8Q9T - chains A and C of the 5 polymer chains in the assembly; structure by electron microscopy, 2.84 A resolution.

== Chain A ==
Protein: Antiviral helicase SKI2
Source organism: Saccharomyces cerevisiae
UniProt: P35207 (SKI2_YEAST); numbering as in UniProt (aligned over 1-1287)
Amino-acid sequence (1287 residues; row label = number of the first residue in the row):
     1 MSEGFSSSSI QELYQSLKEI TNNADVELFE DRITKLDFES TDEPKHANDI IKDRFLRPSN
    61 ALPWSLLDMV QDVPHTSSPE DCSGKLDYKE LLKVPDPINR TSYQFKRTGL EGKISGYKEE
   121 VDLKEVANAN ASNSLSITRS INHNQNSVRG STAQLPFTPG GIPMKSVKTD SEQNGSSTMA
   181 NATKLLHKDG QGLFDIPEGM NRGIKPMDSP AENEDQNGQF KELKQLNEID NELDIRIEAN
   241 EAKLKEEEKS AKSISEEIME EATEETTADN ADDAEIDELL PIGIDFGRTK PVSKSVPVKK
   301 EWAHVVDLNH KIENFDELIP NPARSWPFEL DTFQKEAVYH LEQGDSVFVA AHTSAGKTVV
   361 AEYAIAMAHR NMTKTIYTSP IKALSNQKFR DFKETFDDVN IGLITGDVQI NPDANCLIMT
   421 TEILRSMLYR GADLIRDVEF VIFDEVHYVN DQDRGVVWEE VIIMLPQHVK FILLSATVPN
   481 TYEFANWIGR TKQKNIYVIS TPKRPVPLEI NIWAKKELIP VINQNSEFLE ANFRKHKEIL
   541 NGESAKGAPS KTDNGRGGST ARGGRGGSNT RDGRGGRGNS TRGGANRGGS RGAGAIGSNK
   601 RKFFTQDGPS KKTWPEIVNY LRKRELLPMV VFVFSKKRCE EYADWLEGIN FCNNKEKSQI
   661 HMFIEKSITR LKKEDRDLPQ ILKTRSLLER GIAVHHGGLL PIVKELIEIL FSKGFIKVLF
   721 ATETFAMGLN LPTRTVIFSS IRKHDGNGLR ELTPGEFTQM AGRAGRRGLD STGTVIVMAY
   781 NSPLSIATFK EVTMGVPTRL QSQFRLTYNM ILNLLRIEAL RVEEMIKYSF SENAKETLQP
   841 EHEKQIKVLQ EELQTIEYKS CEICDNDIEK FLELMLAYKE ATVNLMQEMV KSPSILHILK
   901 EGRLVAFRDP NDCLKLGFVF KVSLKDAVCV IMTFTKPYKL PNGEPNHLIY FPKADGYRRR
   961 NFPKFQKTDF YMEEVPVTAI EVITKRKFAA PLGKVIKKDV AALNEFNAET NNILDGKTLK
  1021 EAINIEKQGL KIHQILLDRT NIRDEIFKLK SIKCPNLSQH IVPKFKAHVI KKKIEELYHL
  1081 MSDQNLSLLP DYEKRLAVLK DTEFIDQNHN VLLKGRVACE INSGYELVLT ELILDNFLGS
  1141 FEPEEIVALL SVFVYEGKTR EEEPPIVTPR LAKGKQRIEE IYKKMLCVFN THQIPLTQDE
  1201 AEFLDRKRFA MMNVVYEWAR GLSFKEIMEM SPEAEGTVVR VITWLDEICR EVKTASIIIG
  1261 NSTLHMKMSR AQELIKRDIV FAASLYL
Disordered / not traced: 1-11, 20-29, 38-46, 74-86, 125, 164-176, 208-222, 231-269, 282-300, 307-314, 514, 540-609, 746, 781, 1023

== Chain C ==
Protein: Antiviral protein SKI8
Source organism: Saccharomyces cerevisiae
UniProt: Q02793 (SKI8_YEAST); numbering as in UniProt (aligned over 1-397)
Amino-acid sequence (397 residues; numbered 1 to 397; the number before each row is that of its first residue):
     1 MSKVFIATAN AGKAHDADIF SVSACNSFTV SCSGDGYLKV WDNKLLDNEN PKDKSYSHFV
    61 HKSGLHHVDV LQAIERDAFE LCLVATTSFS GDLLFYRITR EDETKKVIFE KLDLLDSDMK
   121 KHSFWALKWG ASNDRLLSHR LVATDVKGTT YIWKFHPFAD ESNSLTLNWS PTLELQGTVE
   181 SPMTPSQFAT SVDISERGLI ATGFNNGTVQ ISELSTLRPL YNFESQHSMI NNSNSIRSVK
   241 FSPQGSLLAI AHDSNSFGCI TLYETEFGER IGSLSVPTHS SQASLGEFAH SSWVMSLSFN
   301 DSGETLCSAG WDGKLRFWDV KTKERITTLN MHCDDIEIEE DILAVDEHGD SLAEPGVFDV
   361 KFLKKGWRSG MGADLNESLC CVCLDRSIRW FREAGGK
Disordered / not traced: 1, 75-78, 101-104, 134-137, 160-167, 184-185, 279-286, 369-374, 396-397

== Interface between chain A and chain C ==
Pairs across the interface (28; chain A residue first):
  Tyr14(A) with Ser123(C)
  Gln15(A) with Lys121(C)
  Leu17(A) with Ser90(C)
  Lys18(A) with Ser90(C); Gly91(C), hydrogen bond (side chain-backbone); Asp92(C), salt bridge; Lys120(C), hydrogen bond (side chain-backbone); His122(C), hydrogen bond (side chain-backbone)
  Ile410(A) with Gly395(C)
  Lys666(A) with Asn48(C); Glu337(C), salt bridge
  Thr669(A) with Glu337(C), hydrogen bond
  Arg670(A) with Ile6(C)
  Lys672(A) with His332(C); Asp335(C)
  Lys673(A) with Asp334(C), hydrogen bond (backbone-backbone); Ile342(C)
  Arg676(A) with Asp334(C); Asp335(C), hydrogen bond (side chain-backbone); Ile336(C), hydrogen bond (side chain-backbone)
  Ser1269(A) with Pro277(C)
  Arg1270(A) with Thr278(C)
  Glu1273(A) with Val276(C); Arg316(C), salt bridge; Thr328(C)
  Ala1283(A) with Val4(C), hydrophobic; Ile6(C), hydrophobic
  Leu1287(A) with Arg392(C), hydrogen bond (backbone-side chain)
Also at the interface, not in a pair above, chain A (24 interface residues in all): Trp64, Val408, Gln409, Asn411, Glu674, Met1266, Arg1277, Asp1278
Also at the interface, not in a pair above, chain C (35 interface residues in all): Lys3, Ala7, Thr8, Phe89, Trp125, Val146, Phe188, Ile230, Arg325, Asn330, Glu339, Ala394

== Summary ==
24 residues of chain A face 35 of chain C across their interface, with 8 hydrogen bonds and 3 salt bridges.
Polar contacts include Lys18(A)-Asp92(C), Lys666(A)-Glu337(C) and Glu1273(A)-Arg316(C).
Here chain A is Antiviral helicase SKI2 and chain C is Antiviral protein SKI8, both from Saccharomyces
cerevisiae. Entry 8Q9T (CryoEM structure of a S. Cerevisiae Ski238 complex bound to RNA) was determined by
electron microscopy (same publication as 8QCF, 8QCA and 8QCB).
